1LYC - chain A; structure by X-ray diffraction, 1.57 A resolution.

Chain A:
Protein: Peroxidase
From: Coprinopsis cinerea
Notes: EC 1.11.1.7
Reference sequence: P28314 (PER_COPCI); residues 1-343 here correspond to UniProt positions 21-363 (UniProt number = residue number + 20)
Chain sequence (343 residues; each row starts with the number of its first residue):
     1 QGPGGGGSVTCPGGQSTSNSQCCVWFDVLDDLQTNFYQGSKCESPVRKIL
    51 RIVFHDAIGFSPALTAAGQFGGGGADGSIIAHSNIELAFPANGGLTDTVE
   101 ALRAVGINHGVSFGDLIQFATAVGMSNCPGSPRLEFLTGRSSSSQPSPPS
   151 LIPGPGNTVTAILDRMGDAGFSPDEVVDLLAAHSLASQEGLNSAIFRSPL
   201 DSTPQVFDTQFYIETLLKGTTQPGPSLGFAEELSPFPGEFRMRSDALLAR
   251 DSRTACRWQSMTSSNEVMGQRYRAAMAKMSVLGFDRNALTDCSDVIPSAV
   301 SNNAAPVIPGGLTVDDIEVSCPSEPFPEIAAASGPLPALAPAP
Disordered / not traced: 1-7
Construct notes: engineered mutation Ser142 (Asn162 in P28314), Ala331 (Thr351 in P28314), Ala338 (Ser358 in P28314)
Disulfides: Cys11-Cys23, Cys22-Cys292, Cys42-Cys128, Cys256-Cys321
Bound ions: Ca2+ site 1: Asp56, Gly74, Asp76, Ser78; heme Fe near His183 (its only coordinating residue here); Ca2+ site 2: Ser184, Asp201, Thr203, Val206, Asp208
Small-molecule neighbours: heme (HEM): Arg47, Lys48, Leu50, Arg51, Phe54, Pro153, Gly154, Pro155, Ile162, Met166, Val176, Leu179, Leu180, Ala182, His183, Leu185, Ala186, Ser187, Gln188, Glu189, Gly190, Leu191, Met242, Ser244, Tyr272, Met276, Met279

In short:
Chain A binds heme. Asp56, Gly74, Asp76 and Ser78 coordinate Ca2+ site 1. Ser184, Asp201, Thr203, Val206 and
Asp208 form the Ca2+ site 2.
Chain A is Peroxidase (Coprinopsis cinerea); the structure, The impact of the physical and chemical enviroment
on the molecular structure of Coprinus cinereus peroxidase, was determined by X-ray diffraction, deposited
together with 1H3J, 1LY9 and 1LYK.
